PDB entry 6SX4 | X-ray diffraction, 2.80 A resolution | chain AAA

== Chain AAA ==
Molecule: Protein PS1
Source organism: Corynebacterium glutamicum
UniProtKB: P0C1D6 (CSP1_CORGL); numbering as in UniProt (aligned over 44-657)
Sequence (620 residues; each row starts with the number of its first residue):
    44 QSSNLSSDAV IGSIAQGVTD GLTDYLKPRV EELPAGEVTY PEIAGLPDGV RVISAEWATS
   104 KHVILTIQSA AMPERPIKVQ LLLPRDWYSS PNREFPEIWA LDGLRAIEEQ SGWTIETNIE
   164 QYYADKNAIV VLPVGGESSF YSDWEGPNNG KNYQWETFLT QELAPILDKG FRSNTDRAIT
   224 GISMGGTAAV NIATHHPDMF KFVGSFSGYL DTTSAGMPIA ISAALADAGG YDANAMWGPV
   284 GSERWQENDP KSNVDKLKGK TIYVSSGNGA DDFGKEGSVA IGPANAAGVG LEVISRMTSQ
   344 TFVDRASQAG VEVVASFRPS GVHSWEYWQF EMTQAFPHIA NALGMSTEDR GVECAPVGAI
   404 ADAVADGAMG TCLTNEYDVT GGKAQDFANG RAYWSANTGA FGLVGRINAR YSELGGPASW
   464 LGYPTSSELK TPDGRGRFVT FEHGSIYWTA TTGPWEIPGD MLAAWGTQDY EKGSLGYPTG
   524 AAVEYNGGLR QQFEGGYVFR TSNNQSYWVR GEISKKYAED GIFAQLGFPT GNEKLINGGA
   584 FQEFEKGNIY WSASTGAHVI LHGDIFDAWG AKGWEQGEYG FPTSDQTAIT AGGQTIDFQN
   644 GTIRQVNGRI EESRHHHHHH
Disordered / not traced: 44-48, 312-331, 658-663
Modified positions: Mse115, Mse227, Mse242, Mse260, Mse279, Mse340, Mse375, Mse388, Mse412, Mse504 (selenomethionine; parent Met)
Differences from the reference sequence: expression tag (658-663)

== In short ==
Chain AAA is Protein PS1 (Corynebacterium glutamicum); the structure, Structure of C. glutamicum
mycoloyltransferase A, was determined by X-ray diffraction (same publication as 6SWZ).
